PDB entry 7UHE | X-ray diffraction, 1.66 A resolution | chains A and C of the 4 polymer chains in the assembly

# Chain A (and C)
Protein: Transcription initiation factor TFIID subunit 14
Notes: fragment: ET domain; chain C of this document is another copy of the same molecule, construct and numbering; everything in this record applies to it too
UniProtKB: P35189 (TAF14_YEAST); residues 166-241 here correspond to UniProt positions 168-243 (UniProt number = residue number + 2)
Sequence (76 residues; row label = number of the first residue in the row):
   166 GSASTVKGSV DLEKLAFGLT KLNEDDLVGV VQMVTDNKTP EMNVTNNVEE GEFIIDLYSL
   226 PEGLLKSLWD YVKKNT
Not modelled in the structure: 166-170 (chain C: 166-167)
Curated features (UniProtKB/Swiss-Prot):
  - cross-link: Lys179 (Glycyl lysine isopeptide (Lys-Gly) (interchain with G-Cter in ubiquitin))

# Interface between chain A and chain C
Pairs across the interface (19; chain A residue first):
  Glu178(A) with Glu189(C); Leu192(C)
  Lys179(A) with Glu214(C), hydrogen bond (side chain-backbone); Glu215(C); Gly216(C)
  Ala181(A) with Val193(C), hydrophobic
  Phe182(A) with Val193(C), hydrophobic; Val196(C), hydrophobic; Asn211(C), hydrogen bond (backbone-side chain)
  Gly183(A) with Val213(C)
  Thr185(A) with Val196(C); Gln197(C); Thr200(C); Asn211(C), hydrogen bond
  Lys186(A) with Asn211(C), hydrogen bond (side chain-backbone); Val213(C)
  Trp234(A) with Val213(C)
  Val237(A) with Val213(C), hydrophobic
  Lys238(A) with Glu214(C)
Also at the interface, not in a pair above, chain A (11 interface residues in all): Thr241
Also at the interface, not in a pair above, chain C (12 interface residues in all): Phe218

# In short
Chain A and chain C form an interface of 11 and 12 residues respectively; the contacts include 4 hydrogen
bonds. Among the polar pairs are Lys179(A)-Glu214(C), Phe182(A)-Asn211(C) and Thr185(A)-Asn211(C).
Both chains are Transcription initiation factor TFIID subunit 14. Entry 7UHE (Taf14 ET domain in complex with
C-terminal tail of Taf2) was determined by X-ray diffraction.
